PDB entry 5WNQ | X-ray diffraction, 3.50 A resolution | chains A and H of the 21 polymer chains in the assembly

Chain A:
Molecule: 16S Ribosomal RNA rRNA
Organism: Thermus thermophilus HB8
Sequence (1522 nucleotides; numbered 0 to 1544 plus 19 insertion-coded residues; 42 numbers in that range are skipped by the numbering (no residue carries them; nothing is unmodelled there); the number before each row is that of its first residue; a row labelled like 190A-190L holds insertion residues (190A, then the next letters in order); numbering starts at 0):
     0 UUUGUUGGAG AGUUUGAUCC UGGCUCAGGG UGAACGCUGG CGGCGUGCCU AAGACAUGCA
    60 AGUCGUGCGG G
    73 CCGCGGGGUU UU
    88 ACUCCG
    95 UGGUC
   101 AGCGGCGGAC GGGUGAGUAA CGCGUGGGU
  129A G
   130 ACCUACCCGG AAGAGGGGGA CAACCCGGGG AAACUCGGGC UAAUCCCCCA UGUGGACCCG
   190 C
190A-190L CCCUUGGGGUGU
   191 GUCCAAAGGG CUUU
   216 GCCCGCUUCC GGAUGGGCCC GCGUCCCAUC AGCUAGUUGG UGGGGUAAUG GCCCACCAAG
   276 GCGACGACGG GUAGCCGGUC UGAGAGGAUG GCCGGCCACA GGGGCACUGA GACACGGGCC
   336 CCACUCCUAC GGGAGGCAGC AGUUAGGAAU CUUCCGCAAU GGGCGCAAGC CUGACGGAGC
   396 GACGCCGCUU GGAGGAAGAA GCCCUUCGGG GUGUAAACUC CUGAA
   442 CCCGGGACGA AACCCCCGAC GA
   474 GGGGACUGAC GGUACCGGG
   494 GUAAUAGCGC CGGCCAACUC CGUGCCAGCA GCCGCGGUAA UACGGAGGGC GCGAGCGUUA
   554 CCCGGAUUCA CUGGGCGUAA AGGGCGUGUA GGCGGCCUGG GGCGUCCCAU GUGAAAGACC
   614 ACGGCUCAAC CGUGGGGGAG CGUGGGAUAC GCUCAGGCUA GACGGUGGGA GAGGGUGGUG
   674 GAAUUCCCGG AGUAGCGGUG AAAUGCGCAG AUACCGGGAG GAACGCCGAU GGCGAAGGCA
   734 GCCACCUGGU CCACCCGUGA CGCUGAGGCG CGAAAGCGUG GGGAGCAAAC CGGAUUAGAU
   794 ACCCGGGUAG UCCACGCCCU AAACGAUGCG CGCUAGGUCU CUGGGUCU
   848 CCUGGGGGCC GAAGCUAACG CGUUAAGCGC GCCGCCUGGG GAGUACGGCC GCAAGGCUGA
   908 AACUCAAAGG AAUUGACGGG GGCCCGCACA AGCGGUGGAG CAUGUGGUUU AAUUCGAAGX
   968 AACGCGAAGA ACCUUACCAG GCCUUGACAU GCUAGG
 1003A G
  1004 AACCCGGGUG AAAGCCUGGG GUGCCCC
1030A-1030D GCGA
  1031 GGGGAGCCCU AGCACAGGUG CUGCAUGGCC GUCGUCAGCU CGUGCCGUGA GGUGUUGGGU
  1091 UAAGUCCCGC AACGAGCGCA ACCCCCGCCG UUAGUUGCCA GCGGUUCGGC CGGGCACUCU
  1151 AACGGGACUG CCCGCGAAA
  1171 GCGGGAGGAA GGAGGGGACG ACGUCUGGUC AGCAUGGCCC UUACGGCCUG GGCGACACAC
  1231 GUGCUACAAU GCCCACUACA AAGCGAUGCC ACCCGGCAAC GGGGAGCUAA UCGCAAAAAG
  1291 GUGGGCCCAG UUCGGAUUGG GGUCUGCAAC CCGACCCCAU GAAGCCGGAA UCGCUAGUAA
  1351 UCGCGGAUCA G
 1361A C
  1362 CAUGCCGCGG UGAAUACGUU CCCGGGCCUU GUACACACXG CCXGUXACGC CAUGGGAGCG
  1422 GGCUCUACCC GAAGUCGCCG GG
  1446 AGCCUACGGG
  1459 CAGGCGCCGA GGGUAGGGCC CGUGACUGGG GCGAAGUCGU AACAAGGUAG CUGUACCGGA
  1519 AGGUGCGGCU GGAUCCACUC CUUUCU
Disordered / not traced: 0-4, 1534-1538
Covalently attached groups: covalent link U82/5MC_1400
Modified residues: PSU (pseudouridine-5'-monophosphate) at position 516, 7MG (7N-methyl-8-hydroguanosine-5'-monophosphate) at position 527, M2G (N2-dimethylguanosine-5'-monophosphate) at position 966, 5MC (5-methylcytidine-5'-monophosphate) at position 967, 2MG (2N-methylguanosine-5'-monophosphate) at position 1207, 5MC (5-methylcytidine-5'-monophosphate) at position 1400, 4OC (4n,o2'-methylcytidine-5'-monophosphate) at position 1402, 5MC (5-methylcytidine-5'-monophosphate) at position 1404, 5MC (5-methylcytidine-5'-monophosphate) at position 1407, UR3 (3-methyluridine-5'-monophoshate) at position 1498, MA6 (6N-dimethyladenosine-5'-monophoshate) at position 1518, MA6 (6N-dimethyladenosine-5'-monophoshate) at position 1519, PSU (pseudouridine-5'-monophosphate) at position 1540, PSU (pseudouridine-5'-monophosphate) at position 1541
Sequence notes: conflict C1534 (A132811 in 55771382), A1535 (C132812 in 55771382)
Ion coordination: Mg2+ site 1 near U5 (its only coordinating residue here); Mg2+ site 2 near G21 (its only coordinating residue here); Mg2+ site 3 near C48 (its only coordinating residue here); Mg2+ site 4: A59, U387; Mg2+ site 5: G61, G105; Mg2+ site 6: A88, C89; Mg2+ site 7 near C89 (its only coordinating residue here); Mg2+ site 8 near C92 (its only coordinating residue here); Mg2+ site 9 near G107 (its only coordinating residue here); Mg2+ site 10 near G111 (its only coordinating residue here); Mg2+ site 11 near G117 (its only coordinating residue here); Mg2+ site 12: C121, G124, U125; 90 more Mg2+ sites not listed

Chain H:
Name: 30S ribosomal protein S8
Organism: Thermus thermophilus (strain HB8 / ATCC 27634 / DSM 579)
UniProt: P0DOY9 (RS8_THET8); residues 1-138 here = UniProt positions 1-138
Chain sequence (138 residues; row label = number of the first residue in the row):
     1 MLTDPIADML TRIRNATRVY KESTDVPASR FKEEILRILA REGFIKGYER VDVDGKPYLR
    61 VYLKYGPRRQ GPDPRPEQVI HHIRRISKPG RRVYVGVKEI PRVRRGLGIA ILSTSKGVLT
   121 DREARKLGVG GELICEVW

Interface between chain A and chain H:
Residue-residue contacts (71):
  C564(A) with Arg-91(H), hydrogen bond to the sugar
  C586(A) with Thr-3(H), sugar contact; Pro-89(H), phosphate contact; Gly-90(H), sugar contact
  G587(A) with Thr-3(H), sugar contact; Pro-89(H), phosphate contact; Arg-92(H), salt bridge to the phosphate
  G588(A) with Leu-2(H), sugar contact; Pro-5(H), phosphate contact
  C589(A) with Pro-5(H), phosphate contact; Ser-29(H), phosphate contact
  C590(A) with Ser-29(H), phosphate contact; Arg-30(H), hydrogen bond to the phosphate
  U591(A) with Arg-30(H), salt bridge to the phosphate
  G597(A) with Tyr-94(H), hydrogen bond to the base
  U598(A) with Tyr-94(H), phosphate contact
  C599(A) with Val-95(H), sugar contact; Gly-96(H), phosphate contact; Val-129(H), sugar contact; Gly-130(H), hydrogen bond to the sugar; Gly-131(H), sugar contact
  C600(A) with Gly-96(H), phosphate contact; Val-97(H), hydrogen bond to the phosphate; Gly-128(H), sugar contact
  G631(A) with Lys-98(H), salt bridge to the phosphate
  A640(A) with Ser-115(H), hydrogen bond to the sugar
  U641(A) with Ser-115(H), sugar contact
  A642(A) with Phe-31(H), sugar contact; Ser-113(H), hydrogen bond to the sugar; Thr-114(H), hydrogen bond to the base; Ser-115(H), base contact; Gly-117(H), sugar contact; Val-118(H), sugar contact
  C643(A) with Ser-113(H), hydrogen bond to the sugar; Glu-132(H), hydrogen bond to the sugar
  G644(A) with Arg-92(H), sugar contact
  U652(A) with Lys-56(H), phosphate contact
  A653(A) with Lys-56(H), salt bridge to the phosphate
  G654(A) with Met-1(H), hydrogen bond to the sugar
  A753(A) with Met-1(H), base contact
  G755(A) with Met-1(H), sugar contact
  G823(A) with Thr-3(H), base contact
  C824(A) with Met-1(H), sugar contact
  G825(A) with Asp-8(H), hydrogen bond to the sugar; Thr-11(H), base contact; Arg-12(H), hydrogen bond to the sugar
  C826(A) with Arg-12(H), sugar contact; Asn-15(H), hydrogen bond to the base
  U827(A) with Asn-15(H), sugar contact; Val-19(H), sugar contact
  A828(A) with Lys-21(H), salt bridge to the phosphate
  A859(A) with Val-19(H), base contact
  A860(A) with Arg-18(H), hydrogen bond to the sugar; Arg-75(H), hydrogen bond to the phosphate
  G861(A) with Arg-75(H), salt bridge to the phosphate
  G874(A) with Asn-15(H), base contact
  C875(A) with Thr-11(H), base contact; Arg-14(H), hydrogen bond to the sugar; Asn-15(H), hydrogen bond to the sugar
  G876(A) with Ala-7(H), sugar contact; Thr-11(H), hydrogen bond to the sugar; Arg-14(H), hydrogen bond to the phosphate
  C877(A) with Thr-3(H), base contact; Asp-4(H), sugar contact; Ala-7(H), sugar contact; Lys-88(H), phosphate contact; Pro-89(H), phosphate contact
  G878(A) with Thr-3(H), sugar contact; Lys-88(H), phosphate contact; Pro-89(H), phosphate contact
  C879(A) with Gly-90(H), phosphate contact
Interface residues without a listed pair, chain A (38 interface residues in all): A632
Interface residues without a listed pair, chain H (42 interface residues in all): Ala-28, Pro-57, Lys-116

Summary:
Chain A and chain H form an interface of 38 and 42 residues respectively, with 20 hydrogen bonds and 6 salt
bridges. Among the polar pairs are G597(A)/Tyr-94(H), A642(A)/Thr-114(H) and C826(A)/Asn-15(H). The Mg2+ site
4 is built by A59(A) and U387(A).
Chain A is 16S Ribosomal RNA rRNA (Thermus thermophilus HB8) and chain H is 30S ribosomal protein S8 (Thermus
thermophilus (strain HB8 / ATCC 27634 / DSM 579)); the structure, Crystal Structure of 30S ribosomal subunit
from Thermus thermophilus, was determined by X-ray diffraction (same publication as 5WNP, 5WNR, 5WNS, 5WNT,
5WNU and 5WNV).
